PDB entry 4D8J | X-ray diffraction, 3.55 A resolution | chains B and N of the 4 polymer chains in the assembly

== Chain B ==
Molecule: Macrodomain Ter protein
From: Escherichia coli
UniProt: P0A8N0 (MATP_ECOLI); residue numbers follow UniProt; this construct covers 1-150
Chain sequence (150 residues; row label = number of the first residue in the row):
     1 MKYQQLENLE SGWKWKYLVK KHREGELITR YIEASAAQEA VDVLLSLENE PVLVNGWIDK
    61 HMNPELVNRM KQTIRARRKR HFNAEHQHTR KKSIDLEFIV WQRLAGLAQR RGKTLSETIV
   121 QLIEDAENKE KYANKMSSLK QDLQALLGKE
Not modelled in the structure: 149-150

== Chain N ==
Molecule: 19-nt DNA strand
Sequence (19 nucleotides; row label = number of the first residue in the row):
     1 TTCGTGACAT TGTCACGAA

== Interface between chain B and chain N ==
Pairs across the interface (19; chain B residue first):
  Met1(B) with DC3(N), hydrogen bond to the phosphate; DG4(N), hydrogen bond to the phosphate
  Lys2(B) with DG4(N), hydrogen bond to the phosphate; DT5(N), salt bridge to the phosphate
  Tyr3(B) with DG4(N), phosphate contact; DT5(N), hydrogen bond to the phosphate
  Gln5(B) with DC3(N), hydrogen bond to the phosphate
  Lys71(B) with DT2(N), sugar contact; DC3(N), salt bridge to the phosphate
  Arg75(B) with DC3(N), base contact; DG4(N), hydrogen bond to the base; DT5(N), base contact
  Arg78(B) with DG4(N), salt bridge to the phosphate
  Lys79(B) with DT5(N), salt bridge to the phosphate
  Lys91(B) with DG6(N), salt bridge to the phosphate
  Trp101(B) with DC8(N), hydrogen bond to the phosphate
  Gln109(B) with DA7(N), sugar contact
  Thr114(B) with DA7(N), phosphate contact
  Leu115(B) with DA7(N), hydrogen bond to the phosphate
Also at the interface, not in a pair above, chain B (14 interface residues in all): Ala105

== Overview ==
14 residues of chain B and 7 residues of chain N are in contact, with 8 hydrogen bonds and 5 salt bridges.
Polar pairs include Arg75(B)-DG4(N), Met1(B)-DC3(N) and Met1(B)-DG4(N).
Here chain B is Macrodomain Ter protein (Escherichia coli) and chain N is a 19-nt DNA strand. Entry 4D8J
(Structure of E. coli MatP-mats complex) was determined by X-ray diffraction, deposited together with 3VEA and
3VEB.
